PDB entry 4EU2 | X-ray diffraction, 2.51 A resolution | chains O and U of the 28 polymer chains in the assembly

[Chain O]
Protein: Proteasome component C7-alpha
Organism: Saccharomyces cerevisiae
Notes: EC 3.4.25.1
UniProtKB: P21243 (PSA6_YEAST); numbering as in UniProt (aligned over 10-250)
Chain sequence (241 residues; numbered 10 to 250; the number before each row is that of its first residue):
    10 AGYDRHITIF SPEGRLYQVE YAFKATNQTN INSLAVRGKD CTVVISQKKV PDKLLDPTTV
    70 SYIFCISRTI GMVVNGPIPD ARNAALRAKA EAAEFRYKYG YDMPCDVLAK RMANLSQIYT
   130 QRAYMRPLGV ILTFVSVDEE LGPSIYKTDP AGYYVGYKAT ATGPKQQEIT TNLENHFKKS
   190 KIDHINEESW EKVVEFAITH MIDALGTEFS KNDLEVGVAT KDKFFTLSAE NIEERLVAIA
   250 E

[Chain U]
Protein: Proteasome component C1
Organism: Saccharomyces cerevisiae
Notes: EC 3.4.25.1
UniProtKB: P21242 (PSA3_YEAST); residues 4-247 here correspond to UniProt positions 5-248 (UniProt number = residue number + 1)
Chain sequence (244 residues; row label = number of the first residue in the row):
     4 GTGYDLSNSV FSPDGRNFQV EYAVKAVENG TTSIGIKCND GVVFAVEKLI TSKLLVPQKN
    64 VKIQVVDRHI GCVYSGLIPD GRHLVNRGRE EAASFKKLYK TPIPIPAFAD RLGQYVQAHT
   124 LYNSVRPFGV STIFGGVDKN GAHLYMLEPS GSYWGYKGAA TGKGRQSAKA ELEKLVDHHP
   184 EGLSAREAVK QAAKIIYLAH EDNKEKDFEL EISWCSLSET NGLHKFVKGD LLQEAIDFAQ
   244 KEIN

[Chain O / chain U interface]
Contacting residue pairs (68):
  Arg14(O) - Tyr7(U)
  His15(O) - Thr5(U)  hydrogen bond (side chain-backbone)
  His15(O) - Gly6(U)
  His15(O) - Tyr7(U)
  His15(O) - Val13(U)
  Gln27(O) - Val13(U)
  Gln27(O) - Phe14(U)  hydrogen bond (side chain-backbone)
  Tyr30(O) - Tyr7(U)  hydrogen bond
  Tyr30(O) - Phe14(U)
  Tyr30(O) - Ser15(U)
  Tyr30(O) - Pro16(U)  hydrophobic
  Tyr30(O) - Gly18(U)
  Ala31(O) - Phe14(U)  hydrophobic
  Lys33(O) - Pro16(U)
  Lys33(O) - Asp17(U)
  Lys33(O) - Gly18(U)
  Ala34(O) - Phe14(U)  hydrophobic
  Ala34(O) - Gly18(U)
  Gln37(O) - Gly18(U)
  Asp61(O) - Glu176(U)
  Lys62(O) - Lys160(U)
  Lys62(O) - Glu176(U)
  Lys62(O) - Val179(U)
  Lys62(O) - Asp180(U)  salt bridge
  Leu63(O) - Tyr159(U)
  Leu63(O) - Lys160(U)  hydrogen bond (backbone-backbone)
  Leu63(O) - Gly161(U)  hydrogen bond (backbone-backbone)
  Leu63(O) - Lys172(U)
  Leu63(O) - Leu175(U)  hydrophobic
  Leu63(O) - Glu176(U)
  Leu63(O) - Val179(U)  hydrophobic
  Leu64(O) - Trp157(U)  hydrophobic
  Leu64(O) - Gly158(U)
  Leu64(O) - Tyr159(U)
  Leu64(O) - Lys160(U)
  Asp65(O) - Lys40(U)  salt bridge
  Asp65(O) - Gly158(U)  hydrogen bond (backbone-backbone)
  Asp65(O) - Tyr159(U)
  Thr68(O) - Trp157(U)
  Thr68(O) - Gly158(U)  hydrogen bond (side chain-backbone)
  Val69(O) - Trp157(U)  hydrophobic
  Ser70(O) - Trp157(U)
  Tyr71(O) - Trp157(U)
  Ile87(O) - Ser155(U)
  Ile87(O) - Trp157(U)  hydrophobic
  Pro88(O) - Gln120(U)
  Pro88(O) - Ser153(U)
  Pro88(O) - Gly154(U)
  Pro88(O) - Ser155(U)
  Asp89(O) - Gln120(U)  hydrogen bond
  Arg91(O) - Gln117(U)  hydrogen bond (backbone-side chain)
  Arg91(O) - Tyr156(U)  hydrogen bond (side chain-backbone)
  Arg91(O) - Trp157(U)
  Asn92(O) - Gln117(U)
  Asn92(O) - Gln120(U)  hydrogen bond
  Asn92(O) - Leu124(U)
  Leu95(O) - Gln117(U)
  Tyr133(O) - Leu124(U)
  Tyr133(O) - Tyr125(U)
  Met134(O) - Tyr125(U)  hydrophobic
  Arg135(O) - Ser12(U)
  Arg135(O) - Phe14(U)
  Arg135(O) - Gln120(U)
  Arg135(O) - Thr123(U)  hydrogen bond (side chain-backbone)
  Arg135(O) - Leu124(U)
  Pro136(O) - Phe14(U)
  Leu137(O) - Gln120(U)
  Leu137(O) - Leu124(U)  hydrophobic
Interface residues without a listed pair, chain O (30 interface residues in all): Pro66, Gly138
Interface residues without a listed pair, chain U (32 interface residues in all): Arg19, Asp113

[Overview]
30 residues of chain O face 32 of chain U across their interface; the contacts include 12 hydrogen bonds and 2
salt bridges. Among the polar pairs are Lys62(O)-Asp180(U), Asp65(O)-Lys40(U) and His15(O)-Thr5(U).
Chain O is Proteasome component C7-alpha and chain U is Proteasome component C1, both from Saccharomyces
cerevisiae; the structure, Crystal structure of 20s proteasome with novel inhibitor K-7174, was determined by
X-ray diffraction.
